PDB entry 8P13 | electron microscopy, 5.20 A resolution (low resolution: residue-level contacts below are approximate; hydrogen-bond / salt-bridge calls are withheld) | chains A and H of the 7 polymer chains in the assembly

Chain A:
Molecule: Guanine nucleotide-binding protein G(i) subunit alpha-1
From: Homo sapiens
UniProtKB: P63096 (GNAI1_HUMAN); residues 1-354 here = UniProt positions 1-354
Sequence (376 residues; numbered -21 to 354; the number before each row is that of its first residue; numbers below 1 keep their minus sign (Met-21 is residue -21)):
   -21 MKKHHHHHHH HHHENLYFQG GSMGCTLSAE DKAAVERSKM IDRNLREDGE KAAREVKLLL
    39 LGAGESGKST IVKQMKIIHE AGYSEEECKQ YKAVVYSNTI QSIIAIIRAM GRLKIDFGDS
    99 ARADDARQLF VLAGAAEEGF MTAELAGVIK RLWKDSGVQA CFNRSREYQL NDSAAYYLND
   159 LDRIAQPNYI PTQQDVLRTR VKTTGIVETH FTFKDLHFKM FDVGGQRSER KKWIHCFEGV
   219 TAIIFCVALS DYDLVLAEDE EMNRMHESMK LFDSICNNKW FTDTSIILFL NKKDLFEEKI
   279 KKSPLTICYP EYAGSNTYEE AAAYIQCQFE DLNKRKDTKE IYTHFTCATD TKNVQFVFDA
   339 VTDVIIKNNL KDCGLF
Disordered / not traced: -21 to 3, 230-241, 288-293
Construct notes: initiating methionine (-21); expression tag (-20 to 0)
Curated features (UniProtKB/Swiss-Prot):
  - region: Lys35 to Thr48 (G1 motif), Asp173 to Thr181 (G2 motif), Phe196 to Arg205 (G3 motif), Ile265 to Asp272 (G4 motif), Thr324 to Thr329 (G5 motif)
  - binding site (GTP): Glu43 to Thr48, Ser151, Leu175 to Thr181, Asp200 to Gln204, Asn269 to Asp272, Ala326
  - binding site (Mg(2+)): Ser47, Thr181
  - modified residue: Arg178 (ADP-ribosylarginine), Gln204 (Deamidated glutamine), Cys351 (ADP-ribosylcysteine)
  - lipidation: Gly2 (N-myristoyl glycine), Cys3 (S-palmitoyl cysteine)
  - natural variant: Gly40 (G40C: In NEDHISB; G40R: In NEDHISB), Gly45 (G45D: In NEDHISB), Thr48 (T48I: In NEDHISB; T48K: In NEDHISB), Gln52 (Q52P: In NEDHISB), Ser75 (deletion: In NEDHISB; uncertain significance), Gln172 (deletion: In NEDHISB), Asp173 (D173V: In NEDHISB), Glu186 to Phe189 (deletion: In NEDHISB; uncertain significance), Cys224 (C224Y: In NEDHISB), Lys270 (K270N: In NEDHISB; K270R: In NEDHISB), Asp272 (D272G: In NEDHISB), Ala326 (A326P: In NEDHISB), 1 further natural variant entry in UniProt
  - mutagenesis: Gly42 (G42R: Abolishes switch to an activated conformation and dissociation from beta and gamma subunits upon GTP binding. Abolishes interaction with RGS family members), Glu116 (E116L: Enhances interaction (inactive GDP-bound) with RGS14), Gln147 (Q147L: Enhances interaction (inactive GDP-bound) with RGS14), Glu245 (E245L: Enhances interaction (inactive GDP-bound) with RGS14)

Chain H:
Molecule: Immunoglobin G heavy chain FAB fragment
From: Mus musculus
Notes: antibody fragment or engineered binder
Sequence (262 residues; numbered 1 to 262; the number before each row is that of its first residue):
     1 MNFVLSLIFL ALILKGVQCE VQLVESGGGL VKPGGSLKLS CAASGFTFSS YAMSWVRQTP
    61 EKRLEWVATI SSRGLYTYFP DSMKGRFTIS RDNAKNTLSL QMSSLRSEDT AMYYCLRGGG
   121 YDADYWGQGT TLTVSSAKTT APSVYPLAPV CGDTTGSSVT LGCLVKGYFP EPVTLTWNSG
   181 SLSSGVHTFP AVLQSDLYTL SSSVTVTSST WPSQSITCNV AHPASSTKVD KKIEPRGPTI
   241 KPCPPCKCPA PNLLGGPSVF IF
Disordered / not traced: 1-18, 207-212, 237-262
Disulfides: Cys41-Cys115, Cys163-Cys218

Interface between chain A and chain H:
Contacting residue pairs - 13 pairs, chain A then chain H:
  Arg90(A) with Tyr121(H)
  Leu91(A) with Asp122(H)
  Lys92(A) with Tyr76(H)
  Ile93(A) with Ser72(H)
  Asp94(A) with Ser71(H); Ser72(H); Arg73(H); Gly74(H); Leu75(H)
  Phe95(A) with Arg73(H)
  Gly96(A) with Arg73(H)
  Asp97(A) with Arg73(H)
  Arg142(A) with Tyr51(H)
Also at the interface, not in a pair above, chain H (13 interface residues in all): Ser50, Ala52, Thr69, Arg117

Summary:
Chain A and chain H form an interface of 9 and 13 residues respectively. From UniProt: 24 GTP-binding
residues, Mg2+-binding residues Ser47(A) and Thr181(A) and 4 mutagenesis sites on chain A.
Here chain A is Guanine nucleotide-binding protein G(i) subunit alpha-1 (Homo sapiens) and chain H is
Immunoglobin G heavy chain FAB fragment (Mus musculus). Entry 8P13 (Cryo-EM structure of Rhodopsin-Gi bound
with antibody fragments scFv16 and Fab79, conformation 1) was determined by electron microscopy together with
8P12 and 8P15 from the same study.
